PDB entry 7UT9 | electron microscopy, 2.44 A resolution | chains B and D of the 6 polymer chains in the assembly

Chain B (and D):
Molecule: Nitrogenase molybdenum-iron protein beta chain
Source organism: Azotobacter vinelandii DJ
Notes: EC 1.18.6.1; chain D of this document is another copy of the same molecule, construct and numbering; everything in this record applies to it too
UniProtKB: C1DGZ8 (C1DGZ8_AZOVD); residues 1-523 here = UniProt positions 1-523
Chain sequence (523 residues; each row starts with the number of its first residue):
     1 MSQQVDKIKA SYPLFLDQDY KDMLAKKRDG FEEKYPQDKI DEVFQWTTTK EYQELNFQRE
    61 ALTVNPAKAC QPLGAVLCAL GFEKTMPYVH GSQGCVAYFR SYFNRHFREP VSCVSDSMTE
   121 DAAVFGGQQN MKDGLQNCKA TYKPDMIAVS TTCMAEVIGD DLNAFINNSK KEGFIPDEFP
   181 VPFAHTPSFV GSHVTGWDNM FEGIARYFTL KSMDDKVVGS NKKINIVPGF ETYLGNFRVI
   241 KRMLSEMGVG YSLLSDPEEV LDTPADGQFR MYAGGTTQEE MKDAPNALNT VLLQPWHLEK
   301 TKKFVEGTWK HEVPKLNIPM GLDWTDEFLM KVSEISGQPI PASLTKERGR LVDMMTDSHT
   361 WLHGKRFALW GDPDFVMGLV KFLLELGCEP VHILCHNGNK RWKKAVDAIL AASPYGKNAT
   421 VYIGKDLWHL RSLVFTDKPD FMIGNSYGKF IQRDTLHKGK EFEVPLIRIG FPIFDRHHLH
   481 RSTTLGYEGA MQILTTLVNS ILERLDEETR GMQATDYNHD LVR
Disordered / not traced: 1
Bound ions: fe(8)-S(7) cluster Fe: Cys70, Cys95, Cys153 (shared with 3 residues of chain A); Fe ion site 1: Arg108, Glu109 (shared with Asp353(D), Asp357(D) of chain D); Fe ion site 2: Asp353, Asp357 (shared with Arg108(D), Glu109(D) of chain D)
Ligand contacts: fe(8)-S(7) cluster (CLF): Cys70, Pro72, Ser92, Gly94, Cys95, Tyr98, Phe99, Thr152, Cys153, Ser188

Interface between chain B and chain D:
Pairs across the interface (123):
  Ser11(B) - Tyr517(D)  hydrogen bond (backbone-side chain)
  Ser11(B) - Asn518(D)  hydrogen bond
  Tyr12(B) - Glu508(D)
  Tyr12(B) - Tyr517(D)
  Tyr12(B) - Asn518(D)
  Phe15(B) - Tyr517(D)
  Leu16(B) - Ala514(D)
  Leu16(B) - Thr515(D)
  Leu16(B) - Tyr517(D)
  Gln37(B) - Gln513(D)  hydrogen bond
  Arg105(B) - Val522(D)
  Arg108(B) - Asp357(D)
  Arg108(B) - Arg523(D)  hydrogen bond (side chain-backbone)
  Glu109(B) - Asp353(D)
  Glu259(B) - Lys346(D)  salt bridge
  Glu259(B) - Arg350(D)  salt bridge
  Asp262(B) - Arg350(D)  salt bridge
  Thr263(B) - Asp353(D)
  Pro264(B) - Lys346(D)
  Pro264(B) - Gly349(D)
  Ala265(B) - Gly349(D)  hydrogen bond (backbone-backbone)
  Ala265(B) - Val352(D)
  Ala265(B) - Asp353(D)
  Lys346(B) - Glu259(D)  salt bridge
  Lys346(B) - Pro264(D)
  Gly349(B) - Pro264(D)
  Gly349(B) - Ala265(D)  hydrogen bond (backbone-backbone)
  Arg350(B) - Glu259(D)  salt bridge
  Arg350(B) - Asp262(D)  salt bridge
  Arg350(B) - Pro264(D)
  Asp353(B) - Glu109(D)
  Asp353(B) - Ala265(D)
  Met354(B) - His478(D)
  Met354(B) - Arg481(D)  hydrogen bond
  Asp357(B) - Arg108(D)
  Asp357(B) - His477(D)
  Ser358(B) - His477(D)  hydrogen bond
  Ser358(B) - His478(D)  hydrogen bond
  Trp361(B) - His477(D)
  Ser446(B) - Leu521(D)
  Tyr447(B) - Leu521(D)  hydrophobic
  Lys449(B) - Asp506(D)  salt bridge
  Lys449(B) - His519(D)
  Lys449(B) - Asp520(D)  hydrogen bond (side chain-backbone)
  Phe450(B) - Leu521(D)  hydrophobic
  Gln452(B) - Arg510(D)  hydrogen bond
  Arg453(B) - Arg510(D)
  Arg453(B) - Met512(D)
  Asp454(B) - Met512(D)
  Leu456(B) - Arg510(D)
  His457(B) - Met512(D)
  Arg468(B) - Asp506(D)  salt bridge
  Phe474(B) - Leu521(D)
  Phe474(B) - Val522(D)  hydrophobic
  Phe474(B) - Arg523(D)  hydrogen bond (backbone-backbone)
  Asp475(B) - Leu502(D)
  Asp475(B) - Asp506(D)
  Asp475(B) - Leu521(D)  hydrogen bond (backbone-backbone)
  Asp475(B) - Arg523(D)
  Arg476(B) - Leu502(D)
  Arg476(B) - Glu503(D)
  Arg476(B) - Asp506(D)  salt bridge
  His477(B) - Asp357(D)
  His477(B) - Ser358(D)  hydrogen bond
  His477(B) - Trp361(D)  hydrogen bond
  His477(B) - Thr495(D)
  His477(B) - Val498(D)
  His477(B) - Asn499(D)  hydrogen bond (backbone-side chain)
  His477(B) - Leu502(D)
  His477(B) - Arg523(D)  hydrogen bond (side chain-backbone)
  His478(B) - Met354(D)
  His478(B) - Asp357(D)
  His478(B) - Ser358(D)  hydrogen bond
  His478(B) - Leu494(D)
  His478(B) - Thr495(D)
  Leu479(B) - Asn499(D)
  Arg481(B) - Arg350(D)
  Arg481(B) - Met354(D)  hydrogen bond
  Met491(B) - Arg481(D)  hydrogen bond
  Leu494(B) - His478(D)
  Thr495(B) - His477(D)
  Thr495(B) - His478(D)
  Val498(B) - His477(D)
  Asn499(B) - His477(D)  hydrogen bond (side chain-backbone)
  Asn499(B) - Leu479(D)
  Leu502(B) - Asp475(D)
  Leu502(B) - Arg476(D)
  Leu502(B) - His477(D)
  Glu503(B) - Arg476(D)  salt bridge
  Asp506(B) - Lys449(D)  salt bridge
  Asp506(B) - Arg468(D)  salt bridge
  Asp506(B) - Asp475(D)
  Asp506(B) - Arg476(D)  salt bridge
  Glu508(B) - Tyr12(D)  hydrogen bond
  Arg510(B) - Gln452(D)
  Arg510(B) - Arg453(D)
  Arg510(B) - Leu456(D)
  Met512(B) - Arg453(D)
  Met512(B) - Asp454(D)
  Met512(B) - His457(D)
  Gln513(B) - Lys34(D)  hydrogen bond
  Gln513(B) - Gln37(D)  hydrogen bond
  Ala514(B) - Leu16(D)
  Thr515(B) - Leu16(D)
  Tyr517(B) - Ser11(D)  hydrogen bond (side chain-backbone)
  Tyr517(B) - Tyr12(D)
  Tyr517(B) - Phe15(D)
  Tyr517(B) - Leu16(D)
  Asn518(B) - Ser11(D)  hydrogen bond
  Asn518(B) - Tyr12(D)
  His519(B) - Lys449(D)
  Asp520(B) - Lys449(D)  hydrogen bond (backbone-side chain)
  Leu521(B) - Ser446(D)
  Leu521(B) - Tyr447(D)  hydrophobic
  Leu521(B) - Phe450(D)  hydrophobic
  Leu521(B) - Phe474(D)
  Leu521(B) - Asp475(D)  hydrogen bond (backbone-backbone)
  Val522(B) - Arg105(D)
  Val522(B) - Phe474(D)
  Arg523(B) - Arg108(D)  hydrogen bond (backbone-side chain)
  Arg523(B) - Phe474(D)  hydrogen bond (backbone-backbone)
  Arg523(B) - Asp475(D)
  Arg523(B) - His477(D)  hydrogen bond (backbone-side chain)
Interface residues without a listed pair, chain B (67 interface residues in all): Pro13, Arg238, Val352, Glu463, Leu505, Glu507, Thr509, Asp516
Interface residues without a listed pair, chain D (68 interface residues in all): Pro13, Ile40, Glu258, Thr263, Met491, Leu505, Glu507, Thr509, Asp516

Overview:
67 residues of chain B and 68 residues of chain D are in contact; the contacts include 31 hydrogen bonds and
13 salt bridges. Among the polar pairs are Glu259(B)-Lys346(D), Glu259(B)-Arg350(D) and Asp262(B)-Arg350(D).
Ligands of chain B: fe(8)-S(7) cluster.
Both chains are Nitrogenase molybdenum-iron protein beta chain (Azotobacter vinelandii DJ). Entry 7UT9 (CryoEM
structure of Azotobacter vinelandii nitrogenase complex (1:1 FeP:MoFeP, ADP/ATP-bound) during catalytic N2
reduction) was determined by electron microscopy, deposited together with 7UT6, 7UT7, 7UT8, 7UTA and 8DPN.
